PDB entry 6M6H | electron microscopy, 4.50 A resolution (low resolution: residue-level contacts below are approximate; hydrogen-bond / salt-bridge calls are withheld) | chains C and D of the 20 polymer chains in the assembly

== Chain C (and D) ==
Molecule: Major capsid protein
Organism: Human herpesvirus 2
Notes: chain D of this document is another copy of the same molecule, construct and numbering; everything in this record applies to it too
UniProtKB: P89442 (MCP_HHV2H); residues 1-1374 here = UniProt positions 1-1374
Amino-acid sequence (1374 residues; numbered 1 to 1374; the number before each row is that of its first residue):
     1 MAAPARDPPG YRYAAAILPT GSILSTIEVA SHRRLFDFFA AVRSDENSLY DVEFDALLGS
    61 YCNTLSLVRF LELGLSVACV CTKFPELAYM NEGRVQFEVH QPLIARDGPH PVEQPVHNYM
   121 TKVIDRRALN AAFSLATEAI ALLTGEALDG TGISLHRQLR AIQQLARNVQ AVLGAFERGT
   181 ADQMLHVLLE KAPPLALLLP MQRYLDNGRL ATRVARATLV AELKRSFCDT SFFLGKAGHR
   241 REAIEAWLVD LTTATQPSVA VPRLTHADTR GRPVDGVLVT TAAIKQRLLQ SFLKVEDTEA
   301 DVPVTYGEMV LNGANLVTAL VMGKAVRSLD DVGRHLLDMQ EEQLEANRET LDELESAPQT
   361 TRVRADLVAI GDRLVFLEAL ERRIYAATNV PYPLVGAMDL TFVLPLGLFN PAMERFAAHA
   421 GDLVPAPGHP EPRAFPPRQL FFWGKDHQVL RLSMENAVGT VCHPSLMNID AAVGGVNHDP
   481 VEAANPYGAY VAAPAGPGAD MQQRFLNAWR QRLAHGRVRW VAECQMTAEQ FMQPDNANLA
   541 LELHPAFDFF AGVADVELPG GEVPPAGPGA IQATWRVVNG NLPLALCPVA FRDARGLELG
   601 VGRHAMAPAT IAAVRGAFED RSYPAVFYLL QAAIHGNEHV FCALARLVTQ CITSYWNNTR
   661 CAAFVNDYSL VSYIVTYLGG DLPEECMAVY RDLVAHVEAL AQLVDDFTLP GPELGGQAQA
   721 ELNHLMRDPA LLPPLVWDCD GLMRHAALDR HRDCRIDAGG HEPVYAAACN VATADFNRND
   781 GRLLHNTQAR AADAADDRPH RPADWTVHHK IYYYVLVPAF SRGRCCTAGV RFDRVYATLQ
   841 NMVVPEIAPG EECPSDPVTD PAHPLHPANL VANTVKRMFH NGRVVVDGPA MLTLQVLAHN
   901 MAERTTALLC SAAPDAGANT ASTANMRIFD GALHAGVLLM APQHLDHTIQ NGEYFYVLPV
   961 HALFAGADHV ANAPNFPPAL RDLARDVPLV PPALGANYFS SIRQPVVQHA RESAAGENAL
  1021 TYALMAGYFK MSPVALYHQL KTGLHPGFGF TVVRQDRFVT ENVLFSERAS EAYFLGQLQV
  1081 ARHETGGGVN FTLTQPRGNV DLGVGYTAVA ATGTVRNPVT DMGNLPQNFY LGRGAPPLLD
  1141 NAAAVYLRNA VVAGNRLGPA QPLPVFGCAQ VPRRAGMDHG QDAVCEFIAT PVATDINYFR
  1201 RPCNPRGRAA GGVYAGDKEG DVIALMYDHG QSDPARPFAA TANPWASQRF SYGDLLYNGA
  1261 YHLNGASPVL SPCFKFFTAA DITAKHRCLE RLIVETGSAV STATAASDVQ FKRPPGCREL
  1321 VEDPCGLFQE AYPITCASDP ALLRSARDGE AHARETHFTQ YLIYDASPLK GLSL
Not modelled in the structure: 1-5, 209-211, 343-346
Disulfide bonds: Cys754-Cys910

== Chain C / chain D interface ==
Residue-residue contacts (200; chain C residue first):
  Glu86(C) - Phe54(D)
  Tyr89(C) - Val52(D)
  Tyr89(C) - Glu53(D)
  Tyr89(C) - Phe54(D)
  Met90(C) - Phe54(D)
  Met90(C) - Ala56(D)
  Met90(C) - Leu58(D)
  Asn91(C) - Glu53(D)
  Asn91(C) - Phe54(D)
  Asn91(C) - Asp55(D)
  Glu92(C) - Phe54(D)
  Glu92(C) - Asp55(D)
  Glu92(C) - Ala56(D)
  Gly93(C) - Ala56(D)
  Arg94(C) - Ala56(D)
  Arg94(C) - Leu57(D)
  Arg94(C) - Leu58(D)
  Val95(C) - Gly59(D)
  Gln96(C) - Gly59(D)
  Gln96(C) - Ser60(D)
  Glu98(C) - Tyr61(D)
  Glu98(C) - Cys62(D)
  Glu98(C) - Asn63(D)
  Val99(C) - Asn63(D)
  His100(C) - Cys62(D)
  His100(C) - Asn63(D)
  His100(C) - Leu65(D)
  His100(C) - Arg167(D)
  Pro102(C) - Leu65(D)
  Pro102(C) - Arg178(D)
  Leu103(C) - Ala175(D)
  Ile104(C) - Ala175(D)
  Ile104(C) - Arg178(D)
  Ile104(C) - Gly179(D)
  Ile104(C) - Asp182(D)
  Ile104(C) - Ile384(D)
  Ile104(C) - Tyr385(D)
  Ile104(C) - Thr388(D)
  Ala105(C) - Leu129(D)
  Ala105(C) - Asn130(D)
  Ala105(C) - Ala175(D)
  Ala105(C) - Phe176(D)
  Ala105(C) - Gly179(D)
  Arg106(C) - Asn130(D)
  Arg106(C) - Val390(D)
  Asp107(C) - Ala128(D)
  Asp107(C) - Leu129(D)
  Pro109(C) - Arg1318(D)
  Val112(C) - Ala131(D)
  Val112(C) - Ala132(D)
  Glu113(C) - Ala132(D)
  Gln114(C) - Ala132(D)
  Pro115(C) - Ala132(D)
  Pro115(C) - Ala171(D)
  His117(C) - Gln164(D)
  Ile124(C) - Leu58(D)
  Arg203(C) - Arg1116(D)
  Asn207(C) - Val390(D)
  Asn207(C) - Pro391(D)
  Gly208(C) - Asn389(D)
  Arg213(C) - Arg1173(D)
  Arg213(C) - Arg1174(D)
  Arg213(C) - Ala1175(D)
  Arg213(C) - Gly1176(D)
  Arg213(C) - Met1177(D)
  Arg213(C) - Asp1308(D)
  Val214(C) - Val1119(D)
  Val214(C) - Met1177(D)
  Val214(C) - Gln1181(D)
  Val214(C) - Ala1305(D)
  Val214(C) - Ala1306(D)
  Val214(C) - Ser1307(D)
  Ala217(C) - Met1177(D)
  Ala217(C) - Asp1178(D)
  Thr218(C) - Asn1117(D)
  Thr218(C) - Val1119(D)
  Thr218(C) - Gly1180(D)
  Ala221(C) - Asp1178(D)
  Val259(C) - Tyr61(D)
  Leu311(C) - Phe54(D)
  Ala319(C) - Phe54(D)
  Leu320(C) - Tyr13(D)
  Leu320(C) - Ala14(D)
  Val321(C) - Arg12(D)
  Met322(C) - Arg12(D)
  Gly323(C) - Glu53(D)
  Gly323(C) - Phe54(D)
  Gly323(C) - Asp55(D)
  Lys324(C) - Asp55(D)
  Ala325(C) - Phe54(D)
  Ala325(C) - Asp55(D)
  Ala325(C) - Ala56(D)
  Ala325(C) - Leu57(D)
  Val326(C) - Leu57(D)
  Arg327(C) - Leu57(D)
  Arg327(C) - Leu58(D)
  Leu336(C) - His156(D)
  Met339(C) - His156(D)
  Met339(C) - Leu159(D)
  Gln340(C) - Leu159(D)
  Asn347(C) - Gln163(D)
  Asn347(C) - Ala166(D)
  Asn347(C) - Arg167(D)
  Arg348(C) - Leu67(D)
  Arg348(C) - Arg167(D)
  Arg348(C) - Gln170(D)
  Met413(C) - Arg433(D)
  Met413(C) - Asp1339(D)
  Met413(C) - Pro1340(D)
  Phe416(C) - Leu423(D)
  Phe416(C) - Val424(D)
  Phe416(C) - Arg433(D)
  Phe416(C) - Ala1341(D)
  Ala417(C) - Val424(D)
  Ala418(C) - Asp422(D)
  Ala418(C) - Leu423(D)
  His419(C) - His419(D)
  His419(C) - Gly421(D)
  His419(C) - Asp422(D)
  His419(C) - Leu423(D)
  Ala420(C) - Gly421(D)
  Ala420(C) - Val424(D)
  Val521(C) - Pro710(D)
  Cys524(C) - Leu709(D)
  Ala528(C) - Arg451(D)
  Glu529(C) - Lys1041(D)
  Pro534(C) - Gly1154(D)
  Glu619(C) - Arg691(D)
  Asp620(C) - Arg691(D)
  Arg621(C) - Val675(D)
  Arg621(C) - Arg691(D)
  Arg621(C) - Glu698(D)
  Ser622(C) - Val675(D)
  Ser622(C) - Thr676(D)
  Ser622(C) - Tyr677(D)
  Ser622(C) - Gly679(D)
  Ser622(C) - Arg691(D)
  Asn658(C) - Gly680(D)
  Asn658(C) - Glu684(D)
  Thr659(C) - Glu684(D)
  Arg660(C) - Glu684(D)
  Arg824(C) - Gln702(D)
  Arg883(C) - Gly680(D)
  Arg883(C) - Asp681(D)
  His944(C) - Pro802(D)
  Leu945(C) - Thr676(D)
  Leu945(C) - Arg801(D)
  Leu945(C) - Pro802(D)
  Leu945(C) - Trp805(D)
  Asp946(C) - Thr676(D)
  His947(C) - Glu638(D)
  His947(C) - Ala789(D)
  Ala979(C) - Glu713(D)
  Arg981(C) - Arg744(D)
  Arg981(C) - Pro802(D)
  Arg981(C) - Ala803(D)
  Asp982(C) - Asp705(D)
  Asp982(C) - Ala718(D)
  Asp982(C) - Ala720(D)
  Arg985(C) - Asp705(D)
  Arg985(C) - Arg727(D)
  Arg985(C) - Asp804(D)
  Asp986(C) - Asp705(D)
  Arg1011(C) - Asp706(D)
  Ala1014(C) - Gly602(D)
  Phe1074(C) - Leu58(D)
  Arg1201(C) - Asp446(D)
  Arg1201(C) - Gln448(D)
  Arg1201(C) - Asp1178(D)
  Arg1201(C) - His1179(D)
  Tyr1214(C) - Ala1175(D)
  Tyr1214(C) - Gly1176(D)
  Tyr1214(C) - Met1177(D)
  Tyr1214(C) - Asp1178(D)
  Ala1215(C) - Ala1175(D)
  Gly1216(C) - Ala1175(D)
  Lys1218(C) - Arg1173(D)
  Asp1221(C) - Arg1173(D)
  Asp1221(C) - Ala1175(D)
  Leu1225(C) - Ala1175(D)
  Leu1225(C) - Gly1176(D)
  Gln1231(C) - Arg1173(D)
  Gln1231(C) - Arg1174(D)
  Gln1231(C) - Ala1175(D)
  Ser1232(C) - Arg1174(D)
  Pro1234(C) - Gly1176(D)
  Pro1234(C) - Met1177(D)
  Pro1234(C) - Asp1178(D)
  Pro1234(C) - His1179(D)
  Ala1235(C) - Gln448(D)
  Ala1235(C) - His1179(D)
  Pro1237(C) - Arg1156(D)
  Phe1238(C) - Leu450(D)
  Phe1238(C) - Asn1124(D)
  Glu1350(C) - Arg1347(D)
  Glu1355(C) - Arg1344(D)
  Glu1355(C) - Arg1347(D)
  Phe1358(C) - Val424(D)
  Phe1358(C) - Pro425(D)
  Phe1358(C) - Ala426(D)
Interface residues without a listed pair, chain C (116 interface residues in all): Phe84, Phe97, Gln101, Gly108, Val220, Glu222, Lys224, Asp250, Val261, Glu349, Thr350, Arg415, Ala514, His515, Met532, Asp535, Asn972, Asn1197, Arg1200
Interface residues without a listed pair, chain D (125 interface residues in all): Thr64, Phe133, Ser134, Gly152, Asn168, Gly174, Gln286, Gln439, Lys445, Val449, Tyr673, Leu678, Thr708, Gly711, Pro712, Gln719, Glu721, Pro1118, Ser1338

== Summary ==
116 residues of chain C face 125 of chain D across their interface.
Both chains are Major capsid protein (Human herpesvirus 2). Entry 6M6H (Structure of HSV2 C-capsid portal
vertex) was determined by electron microscopy (same publication as 6M6G and 6M6I).
